Entry 6SYD (X-ray diffraction, 1.10 A resolution); this record covers chain A.

== Chain A ==
Name: Lysozyme
Source organism: Gallus gallus
Notes: EC 3.2.1.17
Reference sequence: P00698 (LYSC_CHICK); residues 1-129 here correspond to UniProt positions 19-147 (UniProt number = residue number + 18)
Sequence (129 residues; numbered 1 to 129; the number before each row is that of its first residue):
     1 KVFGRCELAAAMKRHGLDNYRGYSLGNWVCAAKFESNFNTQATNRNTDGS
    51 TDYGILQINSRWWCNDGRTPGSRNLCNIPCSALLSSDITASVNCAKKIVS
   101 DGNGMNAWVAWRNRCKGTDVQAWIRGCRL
Disordered / not traced: 129
Disulfide bonds: Cys6-Cys127, Cys30-Cys115, Cys64-Cys80, Cys76-Cys94
Metal / ion sites: Na+: Ser60, Cys64, Ser72, Arg73
Residues lining bound ligands: bromophenol blue (LYE): Arg14, His15, Gly16, Asn93, Lys96
UniProt features mapped onto this chain:
  - active site: Glu35, Asp52
  - binding site (substrate): Asp101

== In short ==
Chain A binds bromophenol blue. Ser60, Cys64, Ser72 and Arg73 form the Na+ site. Curated annotation (UniProt)
lists active-site residues Glu35 and Asp52 and substrate-binding residue Asp101.
Chain A is Lysozyme (Gallus gallus); the structure, Crystal structure of the lysozyme in presence of
bromophenol blue at pH 5.5, was determined by X-ray diffraction (same publication as 6SYC and 6SYE).
